3GTM - chains B and M of the 14 polymer chains in the assembly; structure by X-ray diffraction, 3.80 A resolution.

# Chain B
Name: DNA-directed RNA polymerase II subunit RPB2
Organism: Saccharomyces cerevisiae (strain ATCC 204508 / S288c)
Notes: EC 2.7.7.6; fragment: DNA-directed RNA polymerase II 140 kDa polypeptide
Reference sequence: P08518 (RPB2_YEAST); residues 1-1224 here = UniProt positions 1-1224
Amino-acid sequence (1224 residues; each row starts with the number of its first residue):
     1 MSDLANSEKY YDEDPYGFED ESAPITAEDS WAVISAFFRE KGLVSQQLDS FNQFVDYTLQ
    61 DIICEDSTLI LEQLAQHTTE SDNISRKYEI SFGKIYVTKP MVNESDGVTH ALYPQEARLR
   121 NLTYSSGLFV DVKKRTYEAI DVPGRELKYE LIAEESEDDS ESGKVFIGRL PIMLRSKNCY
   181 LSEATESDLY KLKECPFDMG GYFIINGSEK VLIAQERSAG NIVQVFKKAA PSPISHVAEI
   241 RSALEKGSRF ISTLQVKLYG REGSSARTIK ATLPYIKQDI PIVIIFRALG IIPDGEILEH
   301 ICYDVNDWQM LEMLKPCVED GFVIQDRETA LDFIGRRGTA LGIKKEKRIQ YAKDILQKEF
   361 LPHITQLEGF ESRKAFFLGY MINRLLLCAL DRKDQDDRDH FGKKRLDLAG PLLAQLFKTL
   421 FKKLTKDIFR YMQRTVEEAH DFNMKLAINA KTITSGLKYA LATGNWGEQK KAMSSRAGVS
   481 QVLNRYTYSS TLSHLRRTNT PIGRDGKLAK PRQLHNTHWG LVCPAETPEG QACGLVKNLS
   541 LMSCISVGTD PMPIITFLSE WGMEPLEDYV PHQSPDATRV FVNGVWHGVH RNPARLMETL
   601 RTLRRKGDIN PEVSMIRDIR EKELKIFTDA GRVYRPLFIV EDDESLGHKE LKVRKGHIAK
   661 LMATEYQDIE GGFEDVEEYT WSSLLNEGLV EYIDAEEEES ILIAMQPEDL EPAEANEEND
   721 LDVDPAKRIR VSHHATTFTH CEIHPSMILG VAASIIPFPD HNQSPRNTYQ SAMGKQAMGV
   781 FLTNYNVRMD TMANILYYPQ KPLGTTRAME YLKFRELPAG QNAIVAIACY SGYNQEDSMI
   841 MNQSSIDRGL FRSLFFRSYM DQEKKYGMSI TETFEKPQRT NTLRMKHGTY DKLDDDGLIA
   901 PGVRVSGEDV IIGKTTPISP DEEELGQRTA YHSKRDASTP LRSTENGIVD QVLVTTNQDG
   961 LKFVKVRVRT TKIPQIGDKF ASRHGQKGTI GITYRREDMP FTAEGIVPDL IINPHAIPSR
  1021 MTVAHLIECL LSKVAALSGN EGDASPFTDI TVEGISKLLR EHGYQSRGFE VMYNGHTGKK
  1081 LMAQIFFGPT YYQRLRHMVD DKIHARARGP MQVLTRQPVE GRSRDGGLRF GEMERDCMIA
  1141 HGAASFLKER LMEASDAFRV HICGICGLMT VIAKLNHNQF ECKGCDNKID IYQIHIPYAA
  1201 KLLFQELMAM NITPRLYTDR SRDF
Disordered / not traced: 1-19, 71-89, 135-163, 336-344, 438-445, 470-473, 503-506, 669-677, 716-721, 920-932
Ion coordination: Zn2+: Cys1163, Cys1166, Cys1182, Cys1185

# Chain M
Molecule: 13-nt RNA strand
Notes: fragment: RNA strand
Sequence (13 nucleotides; numbered 1 to 13; the number before each row is that of its first residue):
     1 AUCGAGAGGA UGC
Disordered / not traced: 13
Ion coordination: Mg2+ near A10 (its only coordinating residue here)

# How chain B and chain M interact
Residue-residue contacts (15; chain B residue first):
  Gly478(B) - G6(M)  sugar contact
  Gln481(B) - G6(M)  hydrogen bond to the phosphate
  Gln481(B) - A7(M)  hydrogen bond to the phosphate
  Tyr486(B) - A7(M)  sugar contact
  Ala772(B) - G9(M)  phosphate contact
  Gln776(B) - G8(M)  hydrogen bond to the phosphate
  Gln776(B) - G9(M)  hydrogen bond to the phosphate
  Lys979(B) - G9(M)  hydrogen bond to the phosphate
  Lys979(B) - A10(M)  salt bridge to the phosphate
  Lys987(B) - A10(M)  salt bridge to the phosphate
  Lys987(B) - U11(M)  salt bridge to the phosphate
  His1097(B) - G8(M)  sugar contact
  His1097(B) - G9(M)  hydrogen bond to the sugar
  Arg1124(B) - A1(M)  sugar contact
  Arg1124(B) - U2(M)  salt bridge to the phosphate
Other interface residues (no listed pair), chain B (12 interface residues in all): Ala477, Asn484, Lys1102

# Overview
The interface between chain B and chain M involves 12 residues on one side and 8 on the other; the contacts
include 6 hydrogen bonds and 4 salt bridges. Among the polar pairs are His1097(B)-G9(M), Gln481(B)-G6(M) and
Gln481(B)-A7(M).
Here chain B is DNA-directed RNA polymerase II subunit RPB2 (Saccharomyces cerevisiae (strain ATCC 204508 /
S288c)) and chain M is a 13-nt RNA strand. Entry 3GTM (Co-complex of Backtracked RNA polymerase II with TFIIS)
was determined by X-ray diffraction together with 3GTG, 3GTJ, 3GTK, 3GTL, 3GTO, 3GTP and 3GTQ from the same
study.
